8DM0 - chains C and H; structure by electron microscopy, 3.21 A resolution.

Chain C:
Name: Spike glycoprotein
Organism: Severe acute respiratory syndrome coronavirus 2
Reference sequence: P0DTC2 (SPIKE_SARS2); numbering as in UniProt (aligned over 1-1208)
Chain sequence (1288 residues; numbered 1 to 1288; the number before each row is that of its first residue):
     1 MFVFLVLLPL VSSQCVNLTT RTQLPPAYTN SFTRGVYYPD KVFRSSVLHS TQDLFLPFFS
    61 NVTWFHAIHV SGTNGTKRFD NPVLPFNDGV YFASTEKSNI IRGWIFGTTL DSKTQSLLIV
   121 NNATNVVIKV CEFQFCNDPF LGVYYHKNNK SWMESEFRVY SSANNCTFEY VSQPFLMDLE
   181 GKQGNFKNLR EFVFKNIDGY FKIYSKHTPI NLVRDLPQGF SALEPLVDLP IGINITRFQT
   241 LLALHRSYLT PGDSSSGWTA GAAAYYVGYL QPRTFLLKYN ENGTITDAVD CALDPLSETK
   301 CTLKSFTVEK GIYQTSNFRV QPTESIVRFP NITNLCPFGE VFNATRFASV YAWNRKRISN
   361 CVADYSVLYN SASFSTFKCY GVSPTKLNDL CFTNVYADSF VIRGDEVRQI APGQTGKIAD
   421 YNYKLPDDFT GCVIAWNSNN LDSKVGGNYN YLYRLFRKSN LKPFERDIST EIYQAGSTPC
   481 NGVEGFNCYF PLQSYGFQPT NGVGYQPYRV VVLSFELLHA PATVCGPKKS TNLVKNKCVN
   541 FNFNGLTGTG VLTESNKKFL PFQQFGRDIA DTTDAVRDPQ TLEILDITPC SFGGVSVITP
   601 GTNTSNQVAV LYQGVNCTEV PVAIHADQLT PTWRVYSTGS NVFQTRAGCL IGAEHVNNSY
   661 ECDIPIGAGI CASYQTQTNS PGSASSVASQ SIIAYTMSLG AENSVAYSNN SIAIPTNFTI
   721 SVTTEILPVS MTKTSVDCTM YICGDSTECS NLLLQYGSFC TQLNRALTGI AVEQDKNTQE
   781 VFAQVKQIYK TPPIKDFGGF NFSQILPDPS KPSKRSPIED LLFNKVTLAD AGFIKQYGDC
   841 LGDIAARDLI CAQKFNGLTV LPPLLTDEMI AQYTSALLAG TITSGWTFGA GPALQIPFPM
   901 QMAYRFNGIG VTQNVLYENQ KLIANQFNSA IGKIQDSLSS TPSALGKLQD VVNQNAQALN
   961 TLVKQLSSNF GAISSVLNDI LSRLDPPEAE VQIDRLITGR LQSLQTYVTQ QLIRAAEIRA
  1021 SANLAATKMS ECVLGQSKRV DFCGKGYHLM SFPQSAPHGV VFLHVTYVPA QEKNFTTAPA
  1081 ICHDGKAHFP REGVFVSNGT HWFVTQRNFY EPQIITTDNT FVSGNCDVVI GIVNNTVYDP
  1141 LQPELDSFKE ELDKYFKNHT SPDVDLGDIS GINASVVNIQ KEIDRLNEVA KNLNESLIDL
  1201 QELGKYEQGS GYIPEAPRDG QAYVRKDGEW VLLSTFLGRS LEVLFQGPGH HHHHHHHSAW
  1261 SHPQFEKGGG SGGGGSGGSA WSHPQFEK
Unresolved in the structure: 1-332, 528-1288
Sequence notes: engineered mutation G614 (Asp in P0DTC2); conflict G682 (Arg in P0DTC2), S683 (Arg in P0DTC2), S685 (Arg in P0DTC2), P817 (Phe in P0DTC2), P892 (Ala in P0DTC2), P899 (Ala in P0DTC2), P942 (Ala in P0DTC2), P986 (Lys in P0DTC2), P987 (Val in P0DTC2); expression tag (1209-1288)
Curated features (UniProtKB/Swiss-Prot):
  - region: N280 to C301 (Putative superantigen), R403 to D405 (Integrin-binding motif), N448 to F456 (Immunodominant HLA epitope recognized by the CD8+), P681, A684 (Putative superantigen), S816 to Y837 (Fusion peptide 1), K835 to F855 (Fusion peptide 2), D1163 to E1202 (Heptad repeat 2)
  - site: R815, S816 (Cleavage)
  - glycosylation: N17 (N-linked (GlcNAc...) (complex) asparagine), N61 (N-linked (GlcNAc...) (hybrid) asparagine), N74 (N-linked (GlcNAc...) (complex) asparagine), N122 (N-linked (GlcNAc...) (hybrid) asparagine), N149 (N-linked (GlcNAc...) (complex) asparagine), N165 (N-linked (GlcNAc...) (complex) asparagine), N234 (N-linked (GlcNAc...) (high mannose) asparagine), N282 (N-linked (GlcNAc...) (complex) asparagine), T323 (O-linked (GalNAc) threonine), S325 (O-linked (HexNAc...) serine), N331 (N-linked (GlcNAc...) (complex) asparagine), N343 (N-linked (GlcNAc...) (complex) asparagine), N603 (N-linked (GlcNAc...) (hybrid) asparagine), N616 (N-linked (GlcNAc...) (complex) asparagine), N657 (N-linked (GlcNAc...) (complex) asparagine), T676 (O-linked (GlcNAc...) threonine), T678 (O-linked (GlcNAc...) threonine), N709 (N-linked (GlcNAc...) (high mannose) asparagine), N717 (N-linked (GlcNAc...) (hybrid) asparagine), N801 (N-linked (GlcNAc...) (hybrid) asparagine) and 6 more in UniProt
  - natural variant: L5 (L5F: In strain: Iota/B.1.526), S13 (S13I: In strain: Epsilon/B.1.427/B.1.429), L18 (L18F: In strain: Beta/B.1.351, Gamma/P.1 and 1 more), T19 (T19I: In strain: Omicron/BQ.1.1, Omicron/XBB.1.5 and 1 more; T19R: In strain: Delta/B.1.617.2, Omicron/BA.2 and 4 more), T20 (T20N: In strain: Gamma/P.1), L24 to A27 (sequence variant, change not given here; In strain: Omicron/BA.2, Omicron/BA.2.12.1 and 6 more), P26 (P26S: In strain: Gamma/P.1), Q52 (Q52H: In strain: Omicron/EG.5.1), A67 (A67V: In strain: Eta/B.1.525, Omicron/BA.1), H69 to V70 (deletion: In strain: Alpha/B.1.1.7, Eta/B.1.525 and 5 more), G75 (G75V: In strain: Lambda/C.37), T76 (T76I: In strain: Lambda/C.37), 81 further natural variant entries in UniProt
  - mutagenesis: H69 to V70 (Increased incorporation of cleaved spike into virions), N121 (N121Q: Partial loss of biliverdin affinity), R190 (R190K: Partial loss of biliverdin affinity), N234 (N234Q: Increased resistance to neutralizing antibodies), N331 (N331Q: Reduced viral infectivity), N343 (N343Q: Reduced viral infectivity), L452 (L452R: Increased resistance to neutralizing antibodies. Decreases HLA binding to NF9 epitope. Increased binding affinity to human ACE2), Y453 (Y453F: Decreased HLA binding to NF9 epitope. Increased binding affinity to human ACE2), A475 (A475V: Increased resistance to neutralizing antibodies), V483 (V483A: Increased resistance to neutralizing antibodies), E484 (E484D: Increased replication in human TMEM106B overexpressing cells), F490 (F490L: Increased resistance to neutralizing antibodies and human covalescent sera neutralization), 11 further mutagenesis entries in UniProt
Cystine bridges: C336-C361, C379-C432, C391-C525, C480-C488
Covalently attached groups: N-acetylglucosamine (NAG) linked to N343

Chain H:
Name: VH ab6
Organism: Homo sapiens
Chain sequence (119 residues; row label = number of the first residue in the row):
     1 EVQLVESGGG VVQPGRSLRL SCAASGFTFS SYAMHWVRQA PGKGLEWIGN IYHDGSTFYN
    61 PSLKSLVTIS RDDSTNTLYL QMNSLRAEDT AIYYCARVWL YGSGYMDVWG KGTLVTVSS
Cystine bridges: C22-C95

How chain C and chain H interact:
Pairs across the interface - 37 pairs, chain C then chain H:
  K444(C) with D54(H)
  G447(C) with D54(H)
  N448(C) with D54(H)
  Y449(C) with Y52(H), hydrophobic; D54(H); S56(H); F58(H); L100(H)
  N450(C) with D54(H); S56(H), hydrogen bond; F58(H)
  L452(C) with Y52(H); F58(H), hydrophobic
  L455(C) with S103(H); G104(H)
  I468(C) with P61(H)
  T470(C) with W47(H); P61(H)
  I472(C) with M106(H), hydrophobic
  C480(C) with L45(H)
  G482(C) with L45(H)
  V483(C) with W109(H), hydrophobic
  N487(C) with Y105(H), hydrogen bond; D107(H); W109(H)
  C488(C) with M106(H)
  Y489(C) with G104(H); Y105(H)
  F490(C) with H35(H); W47(H); N50(H); G104(H), hydrogen bond (backbone-backbone); M106(H), hydrophobic
  Q493(C) with W99(H); L100(H), hydrogen bond (side chain-backbone); G102(H), hydrogen bond (side chain-backbone)
  S494(C) with Y52(H)
Also at the interface, not in a pair above, chain C (20 interface residues in all): Q498
Also at the interface, not in a pair above, chain H (22 interface residues in all): N60, Y94, Y101, G110
From the paper, about this interface:
  - interface residues, chain C: L452(C), Q493(C)

Overview:
Chain C and chain H form an interface of 20 and 22 residues respectively; the contacts include 5 hydrogen
bonds. Among the polar pairs are N450(C)-S56(H), N487(C)-Y105(H) and Q493(C)-L100(H). Covalently linked
N-acetylglucosamine: at N343(C). From UniProt: 23 mutagenesis sites on chain C. The paper reports interface
residues L452(C) and Q493(C).
Here chain C is Spike glycoprotein (Severe acute respiratory syndrome coronavirus 2) and chain H is VH ab6
(Homo sapiens). Entry 8DM0 (Cryo-EM structure of SARS-CoV-2 D614G spike protein in complex with VH ab6
(focused refinement of NTD ...) was determined by electron microscopy, deposited together with 8DLJ, 8DLK,
8DLM, 8DLN, 8DLP, 8DLQ and 6 further entries.
